Entry 7JG8 (electron microscopy, 3.30 A resolution); this record covers chains A and F of the 20 polymer chains in the assembly.

Chain A:
Name: ATP synthase subunit alpha
From: Mycolicibacterium smegmatis
Notes: EC 7.1.2.2
Reference sequence: A0A0D6IV93 (A0A0D6IV93_MYCSM); numbering as in UniProt (aligned over 1-548)
Sequence (548 residues; each row starts with the number of its first residue):
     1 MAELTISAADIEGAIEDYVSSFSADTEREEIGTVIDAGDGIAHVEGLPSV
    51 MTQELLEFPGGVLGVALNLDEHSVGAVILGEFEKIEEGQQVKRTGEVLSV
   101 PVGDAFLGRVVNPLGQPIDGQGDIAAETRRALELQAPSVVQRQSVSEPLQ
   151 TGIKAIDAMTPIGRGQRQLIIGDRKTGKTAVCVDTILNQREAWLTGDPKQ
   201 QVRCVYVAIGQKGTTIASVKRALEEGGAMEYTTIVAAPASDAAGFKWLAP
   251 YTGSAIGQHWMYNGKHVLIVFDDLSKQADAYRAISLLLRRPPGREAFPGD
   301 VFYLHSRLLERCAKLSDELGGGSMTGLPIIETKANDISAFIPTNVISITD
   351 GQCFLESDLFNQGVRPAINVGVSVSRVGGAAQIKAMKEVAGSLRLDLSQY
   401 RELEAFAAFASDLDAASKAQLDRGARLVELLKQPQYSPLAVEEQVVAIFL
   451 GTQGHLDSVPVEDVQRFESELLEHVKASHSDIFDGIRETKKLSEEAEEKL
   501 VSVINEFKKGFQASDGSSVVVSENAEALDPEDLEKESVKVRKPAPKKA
Not modelled in the structure: 1-6, 516-532, 547-548

Chain F:
Name: ATP synthase subunit beta
From: Mycolicibacterium smegmatis
Notes: EC 7.1.2.2
Reference sequence: A0A0D6IU77 (A0A0D6IU77_MYCSM); numbering as in UniProt (aligned over 1-475)
Sequence (475 residues; numbered 1 to 475; the number before each row is that of its first residue):
     1 MTATAEKTAGRVVRITGPVVDVEFPRGSVPELFNALHAEITFGALAKTLT
    51 LEVAQHLGDSLVRCISMQPTDGLVRGVEVTDTGASISVPVGDGVKGHVFN
   101 ALGDCLDDPGYGKDFEHWSIHRKPPAFSDLEPRTEMLETGLKVVDLLTPY
   151 VRGGKIALFGGAGVGKTVLIQEMINRIARNFGGTSVFAGVGERTREGNDL
   201 WVELADANVLKDTALVFGQMDEPPGTRMRVALSALTMAEFFRDEQGQDVL
   251 LFIDNIFRFTQAGSEVSTLLGRMPSAVGYQPTLADEMGELQERITSTRGR
   301 SITSMQAVYVPADDYTDPAPATTFAHLDATTELSRAVFSKGIFPAVDPLA
   351 SSSTILDPAIVGDEHYRVAQEVIRILQRYKDLQDIIAILGIDELSEEDKQ
   401 LVNRARRIERFLSQNMMAAEQFTGQPGSTVPLKETIEAFDKLTKGEFDHL
   451 PEQAFFLIGGLDDLAKKAESLGAKL
Not modelled in the structure: 1-7, 472-475

Interface between chain A and chain F:
Pairs across the interface (9):
  Ile-35(A) / Leu-57(F)
  Ile-35(A) / Gly-58(F)  hydrogen bond (backbone-backbone)
  Asp-36(A) / His-56(F)
  Ala-37(A) / Gln-55(F)
  Ala-37(A) / His-56(F)  hydrogen bond (backbone-backbone)
  Ile-118(A) / Ser-128(F)
  Ala-239(A) / Ala-284(F)
  Ala-239(A) / Gly-288(F)
  Asn-361(A) / Arg-374(F)
Other interface residues (no listed pair), chain A (12 interface residues in all): Glu-83, Asp-119, Ser-240, Ala-283, Leu-286, Gln-362
Other interface residues (no listed pair), chain F (14 interface residues in all): Leu-32, Phe-127, Met-273, Thr-282, Glu-289, Ile-373

In short:
The interface between chain A and chain F involves 12 residues on one side and 14 on the other; the contacts
include 2 hydrogen bonds. Backbone hydrogen bonds pair Ile-35(A)/Gly-58(F) and Ala-37(A)/His-56(F).
Chain A is ATP synthase subunit alpha and chain F is ATP synthase subunit beta, both from Mycolicibacterium
smegmatis; the structure, Cryo-EM structure of bedaquiline-saturated Mycobacterium smegmatis ATP synthase
rotational state 1 (backbone model), was determined by electron microscopy together with 7JG5, 7JG6, 7JG7,
7JG9, 7JGA, 7JGB and 7JGC from the same study.
